PDB entry 9B64 | electron microscopy, 3.56 A resolution | chains B and E of the 8 polymer chains in the assembly

== Chain B ==
Name: Isoform Flip of Glutamate receptor 2
Source organism: Rattus norvegicus
UniProtKB: P19491 (GRIA2_RAT), isoform P19491-2; the construct has insertions or renumbered stretches relative to UniProt, so the offset changes along the chain: -20 to 847 = UniProt 1-868; 855-868 = UniProt 870-883
Sequence (889 residues; row label = number of the first residue in the row; numbers below 1 keep their minus sign (Met-20 is residue -20)):
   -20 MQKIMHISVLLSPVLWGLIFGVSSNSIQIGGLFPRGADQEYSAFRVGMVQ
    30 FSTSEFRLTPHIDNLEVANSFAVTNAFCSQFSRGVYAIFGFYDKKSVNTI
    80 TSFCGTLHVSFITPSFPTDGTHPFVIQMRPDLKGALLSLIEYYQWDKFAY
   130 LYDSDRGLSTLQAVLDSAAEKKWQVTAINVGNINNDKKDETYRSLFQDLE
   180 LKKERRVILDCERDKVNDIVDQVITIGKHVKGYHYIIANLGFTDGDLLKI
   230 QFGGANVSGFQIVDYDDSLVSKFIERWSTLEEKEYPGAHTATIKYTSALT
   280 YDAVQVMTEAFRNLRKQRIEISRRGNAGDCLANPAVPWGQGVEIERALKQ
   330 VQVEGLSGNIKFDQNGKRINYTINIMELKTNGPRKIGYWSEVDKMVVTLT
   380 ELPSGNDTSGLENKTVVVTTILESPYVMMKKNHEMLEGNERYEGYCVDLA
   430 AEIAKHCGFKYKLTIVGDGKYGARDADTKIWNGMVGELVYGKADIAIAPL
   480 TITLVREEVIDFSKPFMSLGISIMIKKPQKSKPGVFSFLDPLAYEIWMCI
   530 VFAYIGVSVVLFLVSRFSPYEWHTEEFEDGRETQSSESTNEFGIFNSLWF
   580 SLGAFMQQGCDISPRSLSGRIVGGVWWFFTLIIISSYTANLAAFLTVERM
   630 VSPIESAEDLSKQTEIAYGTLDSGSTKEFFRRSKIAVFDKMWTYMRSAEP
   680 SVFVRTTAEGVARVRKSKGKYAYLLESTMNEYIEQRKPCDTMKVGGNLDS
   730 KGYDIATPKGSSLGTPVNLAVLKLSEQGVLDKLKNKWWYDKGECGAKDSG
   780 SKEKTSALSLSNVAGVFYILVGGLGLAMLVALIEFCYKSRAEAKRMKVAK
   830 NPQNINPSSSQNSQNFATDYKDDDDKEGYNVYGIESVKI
Not modelled in the structure: -20 to 392, 552-566, 774-783, 826-868
Differences from the reference sequence: conflict Asp733 (Gly754 in P19491); insertion (848, 850-854)
Cystine bridges: Cys718-Cys773
Swiss-Prot annotation at these positions:
  - region: Ala846, Thr847, Tyr849, Lys855 to Gly862 (Required for interaction with IQSEC1)
  - binding site (L-glutamate): Pro478, Thr480, Arg485, Ser654, Thr655, Glu705
  - site: Arg453 (Interaction with the cone snail toxin Con-ikot-ikot), Ile633 (Crucial to convey clamshell closure to channel opening), Arg660 (Interaction with the cone snail toxin Con-ikot-ikot), Lys752 (Interaction with the cone snail toxin Con-ikot-ikot)
  - modified residue: Ser662 (Phosphoserine), Ser696 (Phosphoserine), Ser839 (Phosphoserine), Ser842 (Phosphoserine), Tyr861 (Phosphotyrosine), Ser865 (Phosphoserine)
  - lipidation (S-palmitoyl cysteine): Cys589, Cys815
  - glycosylation (N-linked (GlcNAc...) asparagine): Asn235, Asn349, Asn385, Asn392

== Chain E ==
Name: Voltage-dependent calcium channel gamma-2 subunit
Source organism: Mus musculus
UniProtKB: O88602 (CCG2_MOUSE); residues 1-323 here = UniProt positions 1-323
Sequence (323 residues; numbered 1 to 323; the number before each row is that of its first residue):
     1 MGLFDRGVQMLLTTVGAFAAFSLMTIAVGTDYWLYSRGVCKTKSVSENET
    51 SKKNEEVMTHSGLWRTCCLEGNFKGLCKQIDHFPEDADYEADTAEYFLRA
   101 VRASSIFPILSVILLFMGGLCIAASEFYKTRHNIILSAGIFFVSAGLSNI
   151 IGIIVYISANAGDPSKSDSKKNSYSYGWSFYFGALSFIIAEMVGVLAVHM
   201 FIDRHKQLRATARATDYLQASAITRIPSYRYRYQRRSRSSSRSTEPSHSR
   251 DASPVGVKGFNTLPSTEISMYTLSRDPLKAATTPTATYNSDRDNSFLQVH
   301 NCIQKDSKDSLHANTANRRTTPV
Not modelled in the structure: 1-2, 42-54, 163-172, 215-323
Cystine bridges: Cys40-Cys68, Cys67-Cys77
Swiss-Prot annotation at these positions:
  - modified residue: Ser253 (Phosphoserine), Tyr271 (Phosphotyrosine), Thr321 (Phosphothreonine)
  - glycosylation: Asn48 (N-linked (GlcNAc...) asparagine)
  - mutagenesis: Thr321 (T321A: Abolishes phosphorylation; T321D/E: No interaction with DLG1 and DLG4), Val323 (V323A: No interaction with DLG1 and DLG4)

== How chain B and chain E interact ==
Residue-residue contacts - 17 pairs, chain B then chain E:
  Lys511(B) - Glu95(E)
  Val514(B) - Leu98(E)  hydrophobic
  Ser696(B) - Tyr89(E)
  Lys697(B) - Tyr89(E)
  Leu789(B) - Ile154(E)
  Leu789(B) - Ile157(E)  hydrophobic
  Ser790(B) - Ser158(E)
  Ser790(B) - Ala161(E)
  Ala793(B) - Ser158(E)
  Phe796(B) - Ile154(E)  hydrophobic
  Tyr797(B) - Ile151(E)  hydrophobic
  Tyr797(B) - Ile154(E)  hydrophobic
  Tyr797(B) - Val155(E)
  Val800(B) - Ile151(E)  hydrophobic
  Leu803(B) - Leu147(E)  hydrophobic
  Met807(B) - Val143(E)  hydrophobic
  Phe814(B) - Asn133(E)
Also at the interface, not in a pair above, chain B (17 interface residues in all): Glu644, Lys695, Gly804, Leu811
Also at the interface, not in a pair above, chain E (16 interface residues in all): Glu90, Leu136, Ile140, Ile150

== In short ==
Chain B and chain E form an interface of 17 and 16 residues respectively. Curated annotation (UniProt) lists 6
L-glutamate-binding residues on chain B; 2 mutagenesis sites on chain E.
Chain B is Isoform Flip of Glutamate receptor 2 (Rattus norvegicus) and chain E is Voltage-dependent calcium
channel gamma-2 subunit (Mus musculus); the structure, GluA2 flip Q in complex with TARPgamma2 at pH5,
class23, structure of LBD-TMD-TARPgamma2, was determined by electron microscopy together with 9B5Z, 9B60,
9B61, 9B63, 9B67 and 9B6A from the same study.
